Entry 7AT9 (X-ray diffraction, 1.05 A resolution); this record covers chain A.

# Chain A
Protein: Casein kinase II subunit alpha'
Organism: Homo sapiens
Notes: EC 2.7.11.1
Reference sequence: P19784 (CSK22_HUMAN); residue numbers follow UniProt; this construct covers 1-350
Sequence (364 residues; row label = number of the first residue in the row; numbers below 1 keep their minus sign (Met-13 is residue -13)):
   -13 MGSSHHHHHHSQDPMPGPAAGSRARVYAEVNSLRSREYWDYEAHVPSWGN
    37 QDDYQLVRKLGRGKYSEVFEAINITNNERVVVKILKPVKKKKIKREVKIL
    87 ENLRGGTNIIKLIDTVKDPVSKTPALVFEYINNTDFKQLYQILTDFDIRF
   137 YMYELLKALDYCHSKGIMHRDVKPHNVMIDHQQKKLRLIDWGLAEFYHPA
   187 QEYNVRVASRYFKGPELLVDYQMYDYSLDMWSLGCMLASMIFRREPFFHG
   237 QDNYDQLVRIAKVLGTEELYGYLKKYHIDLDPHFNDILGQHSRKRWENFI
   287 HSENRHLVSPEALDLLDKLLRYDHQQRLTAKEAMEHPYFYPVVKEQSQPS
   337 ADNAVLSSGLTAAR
Disordered / not traced: -13 to 5, 334-350
Sequence notes: initiating methionine (-13); expression tag (-12 to 0); conflict Ser336 (Cys in P19784)
Bound ions: Na+ near Ile95 (its only coordinating residue here)
Ligand contacts:
  - 2-(3,4-dichlorophenyl)ethanamine (42J): Phe122, Leu129, Ile134, Tyr137, Met138, Leu141, Pro160, Val163, Ile165, Leu172, Met222, Met226
  - 2-(3,4-dichlorophenyl)ethanamine / 4B0: Leu46, Gly47, Val54, Val67, Lys69, Ile96, Phe114, Glu115, Ile117, Asn119, His161, Asn162, Met164, Ile175, Asp176

# Summary
Bound to chain A: 2-(3,4-dichlorophenyl)ethanamine and 2-(3,4-dichlorophenyl)ethanamine / 4B0.
Chain A is Casein kinase II subunit alpha' (Homo sapiens); the structure, Structure of protein kinase ck2
catalytic subunit (csnk2a2 gene product) in complex with the ATP-competitive inhibitor ..., was determined by
X-ray diffraction together with 7AT5 and 7ATV from the same study.
